Entry 7KBF (electron microscopy, 4.42 A resolution (low resolution: residue-level contacts below are approximate; hydrogen-bond / salt-bridge calls are withheld)); this record covers chains H and I of the 11 polymer chains in the assembly.

# Chain H
Protein: Histone H2B 1.1
Organism: Xenopus laevis
UniProt: P02281 (H2B11_XENLA); residues 0-125 here correspond to UniProt positions 1-126 (UniProt number = residue number + 1)
Sequence (126 residues; numbered 0 to 125; the number before each row is that of its first residue; numbering starts at 0):
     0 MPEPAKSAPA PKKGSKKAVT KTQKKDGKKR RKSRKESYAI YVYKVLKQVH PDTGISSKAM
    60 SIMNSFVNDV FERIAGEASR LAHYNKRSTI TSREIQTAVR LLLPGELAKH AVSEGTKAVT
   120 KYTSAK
Disordered / not traced: 0-29, 125
Curated features (UniProtKB/Swiss-Prot):
  - modified residue: Lys5 (N6-acetyllysine), Lys12 (N6-acetyllysine), Ser14 (Phosphoserine), Lys15 (N6-acetyllysine), Lys20 (N6-acetyllysine)
  - glycosylation: Ser112 (O-linked (GlcNAc) serine)
  - cross-link: Lys120 (Glycyl lysine isopeptide (Lys-Gly) (interchain with G-Cter in ubiquitin))

# Chain I
Molecule: 172-nt DNA strand
Organism: Xenopus laevis
Sequence (172 nucleotides; row label = number of the first residue in the row; numbers below 1 keep their minus sign (DT-87 is residue -87)):
   -87 TTGGCCAGCT AGGATATCAC AATCCCGGTG CCGAGGCCGC TCAATTGGTC GTAGACAGCT
   -27 CTAGCACCGC TTAAACGCAC GTACGGAATC CGTACGTGCG TTTAAGCGGT GCTAGAGCTG
    33 TCTACGACCA ATTGAGCGGC CTCGGCACCG GGATTGTGAT ATCCTAGCTG GC

# How chain H and chain I interact
Contacting residue pairs - 10 pairs, chain H then chain I:
  Ser32(H) - DG50(I)
  Arg33(H) - DC49(I)
  Arg33(H) - DG50(I)
  Lys34(H) - DC49(I)
  Lys34(H) - DG50(I)
  Glu35(H) - DC49(I)
  Ser36(H) - DC49(I)
  Ile39(H) - DG48(I)
  Ile39(H) - DC49(I)
  Tyr40(H) - DG48(I)
Other interface residues (no listed pair), chain I (4 interface residues in all): DA47

# Summary
7 residues of chain H face 4 of chain I across their interface.
Chain H is Histone H2B 1.1 and chain I is a 172-nt DNA strand, both from Xenopus laevis; the structure, H1.8
bound nucleosome isolated from metaphase chromosome in Xenopus egg extract (oligo fraction), was determined by
electron microscopy, deposited together with 7KBD and 7KBE.
